PDB entry 9D7O | electron microscopy, 3.56 A resolution | chains D and F of the 8 polymer chains in the assembly

Chain D (and F):
Name: Transmembrane protein gp41
Organism: Human immunodeficiency virus 1
Notes: chain F of this document is another copy of the same molecule, construct and numbering; everything in this record applies to it too
Reference sequence: Q2N0S5 (Q2N0S5_9HIV1); the construct has insertions or renumbered stretches relative to UniProt, so the offset changes along the chain: 503-505 = UniProt 502-504; 508-664 = UniProt 505-661
Chain sequence (162 residues; numbered 503 to 664; the number before each row is that of its first residue):
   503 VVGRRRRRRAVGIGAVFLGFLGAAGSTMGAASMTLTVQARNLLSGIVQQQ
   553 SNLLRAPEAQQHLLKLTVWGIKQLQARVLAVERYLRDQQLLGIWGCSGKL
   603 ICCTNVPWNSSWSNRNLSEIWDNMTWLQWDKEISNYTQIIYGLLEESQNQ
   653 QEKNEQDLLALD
Disordered / not traced: 503-518, 548-549, 552-571, 664 (chain F: 503-518, 548-566, 664)
Construct notes: insertion (506-507); engineered mutation Arg-509 (Glu506 in Q2N0S5), Arg-510 (Lys507 in Q2N0S5); conflict Pro-559 (Ile556 in Q2N0S5), Cys-605 (Thr602 in Q2N0S5)
Covalently attached groups: N-acetylglucosamine (NAG) linked to Asn-611, Asn-618, Asn-637

How chain D and chain F interact:
Pairs across the interface (28):
  Met-535(D) / Asn-651(F)
  Thr-538(D) / Glu-647(F)
  Ala-541(D) / Gln-591(F)
  Arg-542(D) / Arg-588(F)
  Arg-542(D) / Gln-591(F)
  Arg-542(D) / Leu-592(F)
  Arg-542(D) / Ile-595(F)
  Arg-542(D) / Glu-647(F)  salt bridge
  Leu-545(D) / Leu-587(F)
  Leu-545(D) / Arg-588(F)
  Leu-545(D) / Gln-591(F)
  Ser-546(D) / Arg-588(F)
  Gly-547(D) / Arg-588(F)
  Leu-576(D) / Val-580(F)  hydrophobic
  Arg-579(D) / Gln-577(F)
  Arg-579(D) / Val-580(F)
  Arg-579(D) / Leu-581(F)
  Arg-579(D) / Glu-584(F)  salt bridge
  Val-580(D) / Val-580(F)  hydrophobic
  Val-583(D) / Glu-584(F)
  Val-583(D) / Leu-587(F)  hydrophobic
  Tyr-586(D) / Leu-587(F)  hydrophobic
  Tyr-586(D) / Gln-591(F)
  Gly-600(D) / Gly-594(F)
  Gly-600(D) / Ser-599(F)
  Lys-601(D) / Glu-654(F)
  Leu-602(D) / Glu-654(F)
  Cys-605(D) / Leu-661(F)  hydrophobic
Interface residues without a listed pair, chain D (18 interface residues in all): Leu-587, Ile-603
Interface residues without a listed pair, chain F (18 interface residues in all): Leu-576, Val-583, Lys-655

Overview:
The chain D/chain F interface involves 18 residues from each chain; the contacts include 2 salt bridges. Among
the polar pairs are Arg-542(D)/Glu-647(F) and Arg-579(D)/Glu-584(F).
Chain D and chain F are both Transmembrane protein gp41 (Human immunodeficiency virus 1); the structure,
Cryo-EM structure of BG505 DS-SOSIP.664 with 1 CH103 Fab bound, was determined by electron microscopy (same
publication as 9D7G, 9D7H, 9D7I and 9D7P).
